Entry 7ZQ8 (electron microscopy, 2.90 A resolution); this record covers chains A and B.

# Chain A (and B)
Molecule: VelcroVax tandem HBcAg with SUMO-Affimer inserted at MIR
Source organism: synthetic construct
Notes: chain B of this document is another copy of the same molecule, construct and numbering; everything in this record applies to it too
Sequence (474 residues; numbered 1 to 474; the number before each row is that of its first residue):
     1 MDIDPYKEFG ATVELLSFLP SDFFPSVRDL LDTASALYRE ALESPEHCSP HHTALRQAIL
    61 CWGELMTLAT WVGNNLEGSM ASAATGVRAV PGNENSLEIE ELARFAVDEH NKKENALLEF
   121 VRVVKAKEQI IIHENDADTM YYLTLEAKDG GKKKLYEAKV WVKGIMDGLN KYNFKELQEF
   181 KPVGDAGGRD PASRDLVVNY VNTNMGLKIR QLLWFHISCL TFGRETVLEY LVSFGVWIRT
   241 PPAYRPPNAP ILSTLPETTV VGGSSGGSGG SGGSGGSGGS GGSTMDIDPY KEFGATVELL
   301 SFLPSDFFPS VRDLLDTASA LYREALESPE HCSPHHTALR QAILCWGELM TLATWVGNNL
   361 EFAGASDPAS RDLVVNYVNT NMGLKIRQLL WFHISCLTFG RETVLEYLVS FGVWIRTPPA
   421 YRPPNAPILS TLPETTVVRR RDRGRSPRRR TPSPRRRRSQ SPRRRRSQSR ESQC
Disordered / not traced: 76-194, 256-284, 359-374, 432-474 (chain B: 77-194, 256-284, 361-371, 432-474)
Disulfide bonds: Cys-61/Cys-345

# Interface between chain A and chain B
Residue-residue contacts (29; chain A residue first):
  Thr-296(A) with Ala-36(B)
  Glu-298(A) with Ala-36(B)
  Leu-299(A) with Ala-36(B)
  Phe-302(A) with Asp-29(B); Thr-33(B)
  Glu-406(A) with Leu-255(B)
  Tyr-407(A) with Leu-255(B), hydrophobic
  Val-409(A) with Thr-221(B)
  Ser-410(A) with Ser-253(B), hydrogen bond (backbone-side chain); Thr-254(B), hydrogen bond (side chain-backbone); Leu-255(B)
  Val-413(A) with Phe-222(B), hydrophobic; Ser-253(B)
  Arg-416(A) with Pro-25(B); Asp-29(B); Thr-33(B), hydrogen bond
  Thr-417(A) with Ile-251(B)
  Pro-418(A) with Asp-22(B); Phe-23(B)
  Ala-420(A) with Trp-237(B)
  Tyr-421(A) with Pro-20(B); Asp-22(B), hydrogen bond; Phe-23(B), hydrophobic; Phe-234(B), hydrophobic; Ala-249(B)
  Arg-422(A) with Ala-249(B)
  Pro-423(A) with Asn-248(B); Ala-249(B)
  Pro-427(A) with Leu-255(B), hydrophobic
Interface residues without a listed pair, chain A (20 interface residues in all): Trp-414, Pro-424, Ile-428
Interface residues without a listed pair, chain B (24 interface residues in all): Asp-32, Ser-35, Leu-37, Ile-238, Pro-247, Pro-250, Leu-252

# Summary
Chain A and chain B form an interface of 20 and 24 residues respectively, with 4 hydrogen bonds. Among the
polar pairs are Ser-410(A)/Ser-253(B), Ser-410(A)/Thr-254(B) and Arg-416(A)/Thr-33(B).
Both chains are VelcroVax tandem HBcAg with SUMO-Affimer inserted at MIR (synthetic construct). Entry 7ZQ8
(VelcroVax tandem HBcAg with SUMO-Affimer inserted at MIR (T=4 VLP)) was determined by electron microscopy
(same publication as 7ZQA).
